PDB entry 4J8A | X-ray diffraction, 1.26 A resolution | chain A

[Chain A]
Protein: Green fluorescent protein
From: Aequorea victoria
UniProtKB: P42212 (GFP_AEQVI); aligned to UniProt positions 2-238 over residues 2-238
Sequence (245 residues; numbered 0 to 246; 2 numbers in that range are skipped by the numbering (no residue carries them; nothing is unmodelled there); the number before each row is that of its first residue; numbering starts at 0):
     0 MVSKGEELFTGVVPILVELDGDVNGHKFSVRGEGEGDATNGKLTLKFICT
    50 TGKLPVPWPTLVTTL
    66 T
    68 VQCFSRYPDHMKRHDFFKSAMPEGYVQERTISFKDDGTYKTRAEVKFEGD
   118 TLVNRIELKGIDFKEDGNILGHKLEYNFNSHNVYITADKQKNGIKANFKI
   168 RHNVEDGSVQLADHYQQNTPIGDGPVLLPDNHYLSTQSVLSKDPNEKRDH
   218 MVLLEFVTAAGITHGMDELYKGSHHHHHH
Unresolved in the structure: 231-246
Sequence notes: expression tag (0-1, 239-246); engineered mutation Arg-30 (Ser in P42212), Asn-39 (Tyr in P42212), Arg-80 (Gln in P42212), Ser-99 (Phe in P42212), Thr-105 (Asn in P42212), Phe-145 (Tyr in P42212), Thr-153 (Met in P42212), Ala-163 (Val in P42212), Val-171 (Ile in P42212), Val-206 (Ala in P42212)
Modified residues: Thr-66 ({2-[(1R,2R)-1-amino-2-hydroxypropyl]-4-(4-hydroxybenzylidene)-5-oxo-4,5-dihydro-1H-imidazol-1-yl}acetic acid; CRO); Phe-145 (4-amino-l-phenylalanine; HOX)
Covalent attachments: covalent link Leu-64/Thr-66; covalent link Thr-66/Val-68; covalent link Thr-66/Phe-145

[In short]
Chain A is Green fluorescent protein (Aequorea victoria); the structure, Irradiated-state structure of sfGFP
containing the unnatural amino acid p-azido-phenylalanine at residue 145, was determined by X-ray diffraction
(same publication as 4J88 and 4J89).
